Entry 1E6Y (X-ray diffraction, 1.60 A resolution); this record covers chains B and E of the 6 polymer chains in the assembly.

# Chain B
Molecule: Methyl-coenzyme M reductase I beta subunit
Organism: Methanosarcina barkeri
Notes: EC 2.8.4.1
Reference sequence: P07955 (MCRB_METBA); residues 2002-2434 here correspond to UniProt positions 1-433 (UniProt number = residue number - 2001)
Chain sequence (433 residues; row label = number of the first residue in the row):
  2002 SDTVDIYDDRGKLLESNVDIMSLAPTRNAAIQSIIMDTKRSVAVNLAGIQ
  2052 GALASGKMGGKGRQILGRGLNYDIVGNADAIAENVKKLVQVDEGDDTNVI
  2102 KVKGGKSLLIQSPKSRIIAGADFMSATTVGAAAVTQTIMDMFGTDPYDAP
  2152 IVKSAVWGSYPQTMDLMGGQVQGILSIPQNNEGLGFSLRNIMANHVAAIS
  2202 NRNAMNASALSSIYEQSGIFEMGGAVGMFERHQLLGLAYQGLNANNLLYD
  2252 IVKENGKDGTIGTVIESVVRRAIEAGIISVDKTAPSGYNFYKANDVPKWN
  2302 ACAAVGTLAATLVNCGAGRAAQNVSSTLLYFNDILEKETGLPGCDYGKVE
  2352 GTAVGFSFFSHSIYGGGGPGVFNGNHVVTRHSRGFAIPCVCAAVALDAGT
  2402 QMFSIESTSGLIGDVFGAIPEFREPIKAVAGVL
Unresolved in the structure: 2434
Residues lining bound ligands:
  - 1-thioethanesulfonic acid (COM): F2359, S2363, Y2365
  - factor 430 (F43): S2363, I2364, Y2365
  - Coenzyme B (TP7): F2359, F2360, Y2365, G2366, G2367, H2377, V2378, V2379
UniProt features mapped onto this chain:
  - binding site (coenzyme B): G2368

# Chain E
Molecule: Methyl-coenzyme M reductase I beta subunit
Organism: Methanosarcina barkeri
Notes: EC 2.8.4.1
Reference sequence: P07955 (MCRB_METBA); residues 5002-5434 here correspond to UniProt positions 1-433 (UniProt number = residue number - 5001)
Chain sequence (433 residues; row label = number of the first residue in the row):
  5002 SDTVDIYDDRGKLLESNVDIMSLAPTRNAAIQSIIMDTKRSVAVNLAGIQ
  5052 GALASGKMGGKGRQILGRGLNYDIVGNADAIAENVKKLVQVDEGDDTNVI
  5102 KVKGGKSLLIQSPKSRIIAGADFMSATTVGAAAVTQTIMDMFGTDPYDAP
  5152 IVKSAVWGSYPQTMDLMGGQVQGILSIPQNNEGLGFSLRNIMANHVAAIS
  5202 NRNAMNASALSSIYEQSGIFEMGGAVGMFERHQLLGLAYQGLNANNLLYD
  5252 IVKENGKDGTIGTVIESVVRRAIEAGIISVDKTAPSGYNFYKANDVPKWN
  5302 ACAAVGTLAATLVNCGAGRAAQNVSSTLLYFNDILEKETGLPGCDYGKVE
  5352 GTAVGFSFFSHSIYGGGGPGVFNGNHVVTRHSRGFAIPCVCAAVALDAGT
  5402 QMFSIESTSGLIGDVFGAIPEFREPIKAVAGVL
Residues lining bound ligands:
  - 1-thioethanesulfonic acid (COM): F5359, S5363, Y5365
  - factor 430 (F43): S5363, I5364, Y5365
  - Coenzyme B (TP7): F5359, F5360, Y5365, G5366, G5367, H5377, V5378, V5379
UniProt features mapped onto this chain:
  - binding site (coenzyme B): G5368

# Interface between chain B and chain E
Pairs across the interface - 82 pairs, chain B then chain E:
  P2026(B) - A5120(E)
  T2027(B) - V5092(E)
  T2027(B) - S5116(E)
  T2027(B) - A5120(E)
  R2028(B) - V5092(E)  hydrogen bond (side chain-backbone)
  R2028(B) - D5093(E)  salt bridge
  Q2033(B) - I5119(E)
  I2036(B) - A5120(E)
  K2040(B) - G5121(E)  hydrogen bond (side chain-backbone)
  K2040(B) - A5122(E)  hydrogen bond (side chain-backbone)
  L2089(B) - V5227(E)
  L2089(B) - G5228(E)
  V2092(B) - T5027(E)
  V2092(B) - R5028(E)  hydrogen bond (backbone-side chain)
  D2093(B) - R5028(E)  salt bridge
  S2116(B) - T5027(E)
  I2119(B) - Q5033(E)
  A2120(B) - P5026(E)
  A2120(B) - I5036(E)
  A2120(B) - L5189(E)
  G2121(B) - K5040(E)  hydrogen bond (backbone-side chain)
  G2121(B) - E5222(E)
  A2122(B) - K5040(E)  hydrogen bond (backbone-side chain)
  A2122(B) - D5123(E)
  A2122(B) - F5124(E)
  A2122(B) - S5188(E)
  A2122(B) - L5189(E)  hydrophobic
  A2122(B) - E5222(E)  hydrogen bond (backbone-side chain)
  D2123(B) - A5122(E)
  D2123(B) - D5123(E)
  D2123(B) - S5188(E)  hydrogen bond
  D2123(B) - E5222(E)  hydrogen bond (backbone-side chain)
  F2124(B) - A5122(E)
  M2125(B) - L5185(E)  hydrophobic
  M2125(B) - G5186(E)
  S2126(B) - E5222(E)
  T2129(B) - L5185(E)
  T2129(B) - E5222(E)  hydrogen bond (side chain-backbone)
  T2129(B) - M5223(E)  hydrogen bond (side chain-backbone)
  T2129(B) - G5224(E)  hydrogen bond (side chain-backbone)
  V2130(B) - G5224(E)
  A2133(B) - G5224(E)
  Y2161(B) - G5184(E)
  Y2161(B) - L5185(E)  hydrogen bond (side chain-backbone)
  M2165(B) - L5185(E)
  L2167(B) - L5185(E)  hydrophobic
  I2178(B) - L5185(E)  hydrophobic
  P2179(B) - P5179(E)  hydrophobic
  P2179(B) - Q5180(E)
  Q2180(B) - P5179(E)
  Q2180(B) - Q5180(E)
  Q2180(B) - N5182(E)  hydrogen bond (side chain-backbone)
  Q2180(B) - E5183(E)
  Q2180(B) - G5184(E)
  N2182(B) - Q5180(E)  hydrogen bond (backbone-side chain)
  E2183(B) - Q5180(E)
  G2184(B) - Y5161(E)
  G2184(B) - Q5180(E)
  L2185(B) - M5125(E)  hydrophobic
  L2185(B) - T5129(E)
  L2185(B) - Y5161(E)  hydrogen bond (backbone-side chain)
  L2185(B) - M5165(E)
  L2185(B) - L5167(E)  hydrophobic
  L2185(B) - I5178(E)  hydrophobic
  L2185(B) - Q5180(E)
  G2186(B) - M5125(E)
  S2188(B) - A5122(E)
  S2188(B) - D5123(E)  hydrogen bond
  L2189(B) - A5120(E)
  L2189(B) - A5122(E)  hydrophobic
  E2222(B) - G5121(E)
  E2222(B) - A5122(E)  hydrogen bond (side chain-backbone)
  E2222(B) - D5123(E)  hydrogen bond (side chain-backbone)
  E2222(B) - S5126(E)
  E2222(B) - T5129(E)  hydrogen bond (backbone-side chain)
  M2223(B) - T5129(E)  hydrogen bond (backbone-side chain)
  G2224(B) - T5129(E)  hydrogen bond (backbone-side chain)
  G2224(B) - V5130(E)
  G2224(B) - A5133(E)
  V2227(B) - L5089(E)
  V2227(B) - A5133(E)  hydrophobic
  G2228(B) - L5089(E)
Other interface residues (no listed pair), chain B (47 interface residues in all): R2117, I2118, A2134, Q2137, W2158, S2218, F2221, F2230
Other interface residues (no listed pair), chain E (48 interface residues in all): R5117, I5118, A5134, Q5137, W5158, S5218, F5221, M5229, F5230

# Summary
47 residues of chain B face 48 of chain E across their interface, with 22 hydrogen bonds and 2 salt bridges.
Polar pairs include R2028(B)-D5093(E), D2093(B)-R5028(E) and R2028(B)-V5092(E). Chain B binds Coenzyme B,
1-thioethanesulfonic acid and factor 430.
Chain B and chain E are both Methyl-coenzyme M reductase I beta subunit (Methanosarcina barkeri); the
structure, Methyl-coenzyme M reductase from Methanosarcina barkeri, was determined by X-ray diffraction,
deposited together with 1E6V.
